2QR7 - chain A; structure by X-ray diffraction, 2.00 A resolution.

[Chain A]
Molecule: Ribosomal protein S6 kinase alpha-3
Organism: Mus musculus
Notes: EC 2.7.11.1
UniProtKB: P18654 (KS6A3_MOUSE); residues 399-740 here = UniProt positions 399-740
Sequence (342 residues; row label = number of the first residue in the row):
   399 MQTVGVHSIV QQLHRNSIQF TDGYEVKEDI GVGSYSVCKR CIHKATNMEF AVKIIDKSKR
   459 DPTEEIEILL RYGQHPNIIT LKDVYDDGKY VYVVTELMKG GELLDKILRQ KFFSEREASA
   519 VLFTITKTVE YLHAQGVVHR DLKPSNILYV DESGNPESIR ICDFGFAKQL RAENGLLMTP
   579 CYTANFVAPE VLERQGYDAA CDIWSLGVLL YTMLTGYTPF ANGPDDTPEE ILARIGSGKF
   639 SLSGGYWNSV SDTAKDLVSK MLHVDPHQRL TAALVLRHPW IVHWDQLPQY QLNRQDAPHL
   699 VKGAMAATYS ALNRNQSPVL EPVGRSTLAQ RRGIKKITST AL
Unresolved in the structure: 399-416, 715-740
Cystine bridges: Cys-579 forms a disulfide with the same residue of a neighbouring copy of this chain
Modified residues: Mse-399 (selenomethionine); Mse-446, Mse-496, Mse-576, Mse-611, Mse-659, Mse-703 (selenomethionine; parent Met)
Differences from the reference sequence: engineered mutation Glu-591 (Lys in P18654)
Ion coordination: Na+: Gly-471, His-473, Ile-476, Thr-478
UniProt features mapped onto this chain:
  - active site: Asp-539 (Proton acceptor)
  - binding site (ATP): Ile-428 to Cys-436, Lys-451
  - modified residue: Ser-415 (Phosphoserine), Tyr-529 (Phosphotyrosine), Ser-556 (Phosphoserine), Ser-715 (Phosphoserine)
From the paper describing this entry:
  - post-translational modification sites: Thr-577 (citing earlier work)

[In short]
Gly-471, His-473, Ile-476 and Thr-478 coordinate Na+. From UniProt: active-site residue Asp-539 and 10
ATP-binding residues. The paper reports a modification site at Thr-577.
Chain A is Ribosomal protein S6 kinase alpha-3 (Mus musculus); the structure, 2.0A X-ray structure of
C-terminal kinase domain of p90 ribosomal S6 kinase 2: Se-Met derivative, was determined by X-ray diffraction
together with 2QR8 from the same study.
